7H1O - chains A and B; structure by X-ray diffraction, 1.41 A resolution.

[Chain A]
Protein: Serine protease subunit NS2B
Organism: Zika virus
UniProt: Q32ZE1 (POLG_ZIKV); residues 46-89 here correspond to UniProt positions 1414-1457 (UniProt number = residue number + 1368)
Chain sequence (46 residues; each row starts with the number of its first residue):
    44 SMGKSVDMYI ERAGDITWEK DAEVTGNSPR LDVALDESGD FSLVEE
Not modelled in the structure: 44-49, 89
Construct notes: expression tag (44-45)

[Chain B]
Protein: Serine protease NS3
Organism: Zika virus
Notes: EC 3.4.21.91, 3.6.1.15, 3.6.4.13
UniProt: Q32ZE1 (POLG_ZIKV); residues 11-177 here correspond to UniProt positions 1509-1675 (UniProt number = residue number + 1498)
Chain sequence (168 residues; each row starts with the number of its first residue):
    10 MKEVKKGETT DGVYRVMTRR LLGSTQVGVG VMQEGVFHTM WHVTKGAALR SGEGRLDPYW
    70 GDVKQDLVSY CGPWKLDAAW DGLSEVQLLA VPPGERAKNI QTLPGIFKTK DGDIGAVALD
   130 YPAGTSGSPI LDKCGRVIGL YGNGVVIKNG SYVSAITQGK REEETPVE
Not modelled in the structure: 10-15, 172-177
Construct notes: initiating methionine (10); conflict Lys107 (Arg1605 in Q32ZE1)
Curated features (UniProtKB/Swiss-Prot):
  - active site (Charge relay system): His51, Asp75, Ser135
Residues lining bound ligands: 1,3-oxazol-4-ylmethanamine (9OI): Asp129, Tyr130, Pro131, Ala132, Ser135, Tyr150, Gly151, Tyr161

[Interface between chain A and chain B]
Pairs across the interface (93):
  Asp50(A) with Thr27(B); Arg29(B); Arg59(B), salt bridge
  Met51(A) with Met26(B); Val36(B), hydrophobic; Val52(B); Thr53(B); Leu58(B); Arg59(B), hydrogen bond (backbone-backbone)
  Tyr52(A) with Arg24(B); Val25(B); Met26(B), hydrogen bond (backbone-backbone); Arg28(B), hydrogen bond; Ser33(B); Arg59(B)
  Ile53(A) with Tyr23(B), hydrophobic; Arg24(B); Met41(B), hydrophobic; Phe46(B), hydrophobic; Arg59(B), hydrogen bond (backbone-backbone); Ser60(B); Leu65(B), hydrophobic
  Glu54(A) with Tyr23(B); Arg24(B), hydrogen bond (backbone-backbone)
  Arg55(A) with Glu17(B); Asp20(B), hydrogen bond (side chain-backbone); Val22(B); Tyr23(B)
  Ala56(A) with Val22(B), hydrogen bond (backbone-backbone); Val100(B), hydrophobic; Ala106(B)
  Gly57(A) with Gly21(B); Val22(B), hydrogen bond (backbone-backbone)
  Asp58(A) with Leu98(B)
  Ile59(A) with Gly21(B); Val22(B); Val40(B), hydrophobic; Leu98(B), hydrophobic; Leu140(B), hydrophobic; Gly144(B); Val146(B), hydrophobic
  Thr60(A) with Asn108(B), hydrogen bond (backbone-side chain); Leu140(B)
  Trp61(A) with Glu94(B); Val95(B); Gln96(B); Gln110(B); Leu140(B); Asp141(B); Lys142(B)
  Glu62(A) with Gln96(B), hydrogen bond (backbone-side chain); Asn108(B)
  Ala65(A) with Gln96(B); Asn108(B)
  Glu66(A) with Ile109(B); Gln110(B), hydrogen bond (backbone-backbone)
  Val67(A) with Glu94(B); Gln110(B)
  Thr68(A) with Ile109(B); Gln110(B), hydrogen bond (backbone-backbone); Thr111(B), hydrogen bond (backbone-side chain); Leu128(B)
  Gly69(A) with Thr111(B); Ala127(B)
  Asn70(A) with Leu112(B); Ala127(B)
  Ser71(A) with Leu112(B), hydrogen bond (side chain-backbone); Pro113(B); Gly114(B)
  Pro72(A) with Gly114(B); Ile115(B), hydrogen bond (backbone-backbone); Ala127(B)
  Arg73(A) with Ile115(B)
  Leu74(A) with Ile115(B), hydrogen bond (backbone-backbone); Phe116(B); Lys117(B), hydrogen bond (backbone-backbone); Ile156(B), hydrophobic
  Asp75(A) with Lys117(B)
  Val76(A) with Phe116(B), hydrophobic; Lys117(B), hydrogen bond (backbone-backbone); Thr118(B)
  Leu78(A) with Lys73(B)
  Asp79(A) with Lys73(B)
  Glu80(A) with Lys73(B)
  Ser81(A) with Val72(B)
  Gly82(A) with Val72(B); Lys73(B); Asn152(B), hydrogen bond (backbone-side chain)
  Phe84(A) with Asn152(B); Gly153(B); Val154(B); Ala164(B), hydrophobic
  Leu86(A) with Val154(B)
Also at the interface, not in a pair above, chain A (33 interface residues in all): Ser85
Also at the interface, not in a pair above, chain B (60 interface residues in all): Thr19, Ala57, Ile123, Pro138, Val155, Lys157, Val162

[In short]
The interface between chain A and chain B involves 33 residues on one side and 60 on the other; the contacts
include 19 hydrogen bonds and 1 salt bridge. Polar pairs include Asp50(A)-Arg59(B), Tyr52(A)-Arg28(B) and
Arg55(A)-Asp20(B). Bound to chain B: 1,3-oxazol-4-ylmethanamine.
Chain A is Serine protease subunit NS2B and chain B is Serine protease NS3, both from Zika virus; the
structure, PanDDA analysis group deposition -- Crystal Structure of ZIKV NS2B-NS3 protease in complex with
Z1962142017, was determined by X-ray diffraction.
